PDB entry 4B3R | X-ray diffraction, 3.00 A resolution | chains A and N of the 23 polymer chains in the assembly

== Chain A ==
Molecule: 16S ribosomal RNA
From: Thermus thermophilus HB8
Sequence (1521 nucleotides; row label = number of the first residue in the row; note: 44 numbers in that range are skipped by the numbering (no residue carries them; nothing is unmodelled there); a row labelled like 189A-189L holds insertion residues (189A, then the next letters in order)):
     1 UUGUUGGAGAGUUUGAUCCUGGCUCAGGGUGAACGCUGGCGGCGUGCCUA
    51 AGACAUGCAAGUCGUGCGGGCCG
    76 CGGGGUUUU
    88 ACUCCG
    96 UGGUCAGCGGCGGACGGGUGAGUAACGCGUGGGU
  129A G
   130 ACCUACCCGGAAGAGGGGGACAACCCGGGGAAACUCGGGCUAAUCCCCCA
   180 UGUGGACCCG
189A-189L CCCCUUGGGGUG
   190 UGUCCAAAGGGCUUU
   216 GCCCGCUUCCGGAUGGGCCCGCGUCCCAUCAGCUAGUUGGUGGGGUAAUG
   266 GCCCACCAAGGCGACGACGGGUAGCCGGUCUGAGAGGAUGGCCGGCCACA
   316 GGGGCACUGAGACACGGGCCCCACUCCUACGGGAGGCAGCAGUUAGGAAU
   366 CUUCCGCAAUGGGCGCAAGCCUGACGGAGCGACGCCGCUUGGAGGAAGAA
   416 GCCCUUCGGGGUGUAAACUCCUGA
   441 ACCCGGGACGAAACCCCC
   460 GA
   470 CGAGGGGA
   479 CUGACGGUACCGGGGUAA
   498 UAGCGCCGGCCAACUCCGUGCCAGCAGCCGCGGUAAUACGGAGGGCGCGA
   548 GCGUUACCCGGAUUCACUGGGCGUAAAGGGCGUGUAGGCGGCCUGGGGCG
   598 UCCCAUGUGAAAGACCACGGCUCAACCGUGGGGGAGCGUGGGAUACGCUC
   648 AGGCUAGACGGUGGGAGAGGGUGGUGGAAUUCCCGGAGUAGCGGUGAAAU
   698 GCGCAGAUACCGGGAGGAACGCCGAUGGCGAAGGCAGCCACCUGGUCCAC
   748 CCGUGACGCUGAGGCGCGAAAGCGUGGGGAGCAAACCGGAUUAGAUACCC
   798 GGGUAGUCCACGCCCUAAACGAUGCGCGCUAGGUCUCUGGGUCU
   848 CCUGGGGGCCGAAGCUAACGCGUUAAGCGCGCCGCCUGGGGAGUACGGCC
   898 GCAAGGCUGAAACUCAAAGGAAUUGACGGGGGCCCGCACAAGCGGUGGAG
   948 CAUGUGGUUUAAUUCGAAGCAACGCGAAGAACCUUACCAGGCCUUGACAU
   998 GCUA
 1001A G
  1002 GGAACCCGGGUGAAAGCCUGGGGUGCCCC
1030A-1030D GCGA
  1031 GGGGAGCCCUAGCACAGGUGCUGCAUGGCCGUCGUCAGCUCGUGCCGUGA
  1081 GGUGUUGGGUUAAGUCCCGCAACGAGCGCAACCCCCGCCGUUAGUUGCCA
  1131 GCGGUUCGGCCGGGCACUCUAACGGGACUGCCCGCG
  1168 AAAGCGGGAGGAAGGAGGGGACGACGUCUGGUCAGCAUGGCCCUUACGGC
  1218 CUGGGCGACACACGUGCUACAAUGCCCACUACAAAGCGAUGCCACCCGGC
  1268 AACGGGGAGCUAAUCGCAAAAAGGUGGGCCCAGUUCGGAUUGGGGUCUGC
  1318 AACCCGACCCCAUGAAGCCGGAAUCGCUAGUAAUCGCGGAUCAGCC
 1363A A
  1364 UGCCGCGGUGAAUACGUUCCCGGGCCUUGUACACACCGCCCGUCACGCCA
  1414 UGGGAGCGGGCUCUACCCGAAGUCGCCGG
1442A-1442B GA
  1443 GCCUA
  1452 C
  1456 GGGCAGGCGCCGAGGGUAGGGCCCGUGACUGGGGCGAAGUCGUAACAAGG
  1506 UAGCUGUACCGGAAGGUGCGGCUGGAUCACCUCCUUUCU
Unresolved in the structure: 1-4, 1534-1538
Bound ions: Mg2+ site 1: U12, G21, G22; Mg2+ site 2: U12, C526, G527, A914; Mg2+ site 3: U14, U17; Mg2+ site 4: G15, U920; Mg2+ site 5 near G21 (its only coordinating residue here); Mg2+ site 6 near G29 (its only coordinating residue here); Mg2+ site 7: A33, C398; Mg2+ site 8: U37, G38; Mg2+ site 9: C58, U387; Mg2+ site 10: G61, U62, G105; Mg2+ site 11: G70, U99; Mg2+ site 12: G107, G324, G326; 129 more Mg2+ sites not listed; 12 more K+ sites not listed
Small-molecule neighbours: M5Z ((1R,2R,3S,4R,6S)-4,6-diamino-2-{[3-O-(2,6-diamino-2,6-dideoxy-beta-L-idopyranosyl)-beta-D-ribofuranosyl]oxy}-3-hydroxycyclohexyl 2-amino-2-deoxy-4,6-O-[(1R)-3-phenylpropylidene]-alpha-D-glucopyranoside): G1405, U1406, C1407, A1408, C1409, G1489, C1490, G1491, A1492, A1493, G1494, U1495, C1496
What the authors report for this chain:
  - binding site for M5Z: G1491, A1492
  - mutagenesis - A1408G (>=720 uM), G1491A (>=720 uM), G1491C (>=720 uM): decreased binding to M5Z

== Chain N ==
Molecule: 30S ribosomal protein S14 type Z
From: Thermus thermophilus HB8
UniProt: Q5SHQ1 (RS14Z_THET8); residues 1-60 here correspond to UniProt positions 2-61 (UniProt number = residue number + 1)
Chain sequence (60 residues; numbered 1 to 60; the number before each row is that of its first residue):
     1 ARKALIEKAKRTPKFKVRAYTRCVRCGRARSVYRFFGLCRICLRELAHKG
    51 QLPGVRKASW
Bound ions: Mg2+ site 1 near Ala1 (its only coordinating residue here); Zn2+: Cys23, Cys26, Cys39, Cys42; Mg2+ site 2 near Ala29 (its only coordinating residue here)

== Chain A / chain N interface ==
Contacting residue pairs (69):
  G973(A) with Arg28(N), phosphate contact; Arg40(N), hydrogen bond to the phosphate
  A974(A) with Arg28(N), salt bridge to the phosphate; Arg30(N), sugar contact; Ser31(N), hydrogen bond to the phosphate; Arg40(N), salt bridge to the phosphate
  A975(A) with Arg30(N), phosphate contact; Ser31(N), hydrogen bond to the sugar; Tyr33(N), base contact
  G976(A) with Arg30(N), phosphate contact; Ser31(N), hydrogen bond to the phosphate
  C979(A) with Arg18(N), hydrogen bond to the base
  C980(A) with Arg18(N), hydrogen bond to the sugar; Tyr20(N), sugar contact
  U981(A) with Leu5(N), phosphate contact; Tyr20(N), sugar contact; Arg22(N), phosphate contact
  U982(A) with Leu5(N), sugar contact; Arg22(N), salt bridge to the phosphate
  A983(A) with Arg2(N), salt bridge to the phosphate; Leu5(N), phosphate contact
  A994(A) with Ala4(N), base contact
  C995(A) with Lys3(N), hydrogen bond to the base
  A1015(A) with Lys14(N), hydrogen bond to the phosphate
  A1016(A) with Lys14(N), salt bridge to the phosphate
  G1047(A) with Lys3(N), salt bridge to the phosphate
  G1048(A) with Ala1(N), phosphate contact; Arg2(N), phosphate contact; Lys3(N), hydrogen bond to the phosphate
  U1049(A) with Ala1(N), hydrogen bond to the base; Arg2(N), sugar contact
  C1059(A) with Arg44(N), hydrogen bond to the phosphate
  C1060(A) with Arg44(N), salt bridge to the phosphate
  C1113(A) with Arg56(N), sugar contact
  C1114(A) with Ser59(N), hydrogen bond to the sugar
  C1115(A) with Trp60(N), sugar contact
  G1186(A) with Trp60(N), hydrogen bond to the base
  G1187(A) with Ser59(N), hydrogen bond to the base; Trp60(N), sugar contact
  A1188(A) with Lys57(N), phosphate contact; Ser59(N), hydrogen bond to the sugar
  C1189(A) with Lys57(N), salt bridge to the phosphate
  G1202(A) with Ala1(N), phosphate contact; Cys26(N), sugar contact; Arg28(N), sugar contact; Ile41(N), base contact; Cys42(N), base contact; Glu45(N), hydrogen bond to the base
  C1203(A) with Ala1(N), hydrogen bond to the phosphate; Cys26(N), sugar contact
  G1216(A) with Arg2(N), salt bridge to the phosphate; Ala4(N), phosphate contact
  C1217(A) with Ala4(N), phosphate contact
  U1219(A) with Lys14(N), salt bridge to the phosphate; Arg18(N), salt bridge to the phosphate
  G1316(A) with Val17(N), phosphate contact
  C1317(A) with Phe15(N), stacking on the base; Lys16(N), hydrogen bond to the phosphate; Val17(N), phosphate contact; Arg18(N), base contact
  A1357(A) with Tyr33(N), sugar contact
  U1358(A) with Val32(N), sugar contact; Tyr33(N), phosphate contact; Arg34(N), hydrogen bond to the phosphate
  C1359(A) with Thr21(N), hydrogen bond to the phosphate; Arg34(N), salt bridge to the phosphate
  A1360(A) with Arg34(N), salt bridge to the phosphate
  G1368(A) with Trp60(N), hydrogen bond to the phosphate
  C1369(A) with Trp60(N), hydrogen bond to the phosphate
Interface residues without a listed pair, chain A (42 interface residues in all): A977, A996, A1046, C1218
Interface residues without a listed pair, chain N (33 interface residues in all): Glu7, Lys10, Ala29, Phe35

== Overview ==
The interface between chain A and chain N involves 42 residues on one side and 33 on the other, with 22
hydrogen bonds, 13 salt bridges and 1 aromatic stacking contact. Among the polar pairs are C979(A)-Arg18(N),
C995(A)-Lys3(N) and U1049(A)-Ala1(N). The paper reports a binding site for M5Z at G1491(A) and A1492(A);
A1408G, G1491A and G1491C of chain A reduce binding to M5Z.
Here chain A is 16S ribosomal RNA and chain N is 30S ribosomal protein S14 type Z, both from Thermus
thermophilus HB8. Entry 4B3R (Crystal structure of the 30S ribosome in complex with compound 30) was
determined by X-ray diffraction together with 4B3M, 4B3S and 4B3T from the same study.
